PDB entry 5GPC | X-ray diffraction, 2.80 A resolution | chains C and E of the 6 polymer chains in the assembly

Chain C:
Name: Transcriptional regulator (TetR/AcrR family)
Organism: Bacillus halodurans
UniProtKB: Q9K8A4 (Q9K8A4_BACHD); residue numbers follow UniProt; this construct covers 2-195
Sequence (194 residues; each row starts with the number of its first residue):
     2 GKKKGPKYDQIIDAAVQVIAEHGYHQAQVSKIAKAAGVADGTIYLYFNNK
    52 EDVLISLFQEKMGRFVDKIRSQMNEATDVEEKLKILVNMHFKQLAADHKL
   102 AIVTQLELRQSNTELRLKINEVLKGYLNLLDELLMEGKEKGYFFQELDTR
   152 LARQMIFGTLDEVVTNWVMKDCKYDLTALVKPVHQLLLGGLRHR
Unresolved in the structure: 2-3, 194-195
From the paper describing this entry:
  - binding site for the 21-nt DNA strand (chain E): Gln29, Val30, Ala40, Gly42, Thr43, Tyr45, Tyr47
  - mutagenesis - G42Y, Y45A, Y45F: decreased binding to the 21-nt DNA strand (chain E)
  - mutagenesis - G42A: abolished expression
  - binding site for the 21-nt DNA strand: Tyr45

Chain E:
Molecule: 21-nt DNA strand
Sequence (21 nucleotides; numbered 1 to 21; the number before each row is that of its first residue):
     1 GATGAATGAATACTCATTCAT

Chain C / chain E interface:
Pairs across the interface - 12 pairs, chain C then chain E:
  Gln27(C) - DT11(E)  phosphate contact
  Gln29(C) - DT11(E)  hydrogen bond to the phosphate
  Gln29(C) - DA12(E)  phosphate contact
  Val30(C) - DA12(E)  hydrogen bond to the phosphate
  Asp41(C) - DC13(E)  base contact
  Gly42(C) - DT14(E)  base contact
  Tyr45(C) - DA12(E)  sugar contact
  Tyr45(C) - DC13(E)  hydrogen bond to the phosphate
  Tyr45(C) - DT14(E)  base contact
  Asn50(C) - DC13(E)  phosphate contact
  Lys51(C) - DA12(E)  salt bridge to the phosphate
  Lys51(C) - DC13(E)  hydrogen bond to the phosphate
Interface residues without a listed pair, chain C (10 interface residues in all): His26, Ala28
Interface residues without a listed pair, chain E (5 interface residues in all): DC15

Overview:
10 residues of chain C and 5 residues of chain E are in contact, with 4 hydrogen bonds and 1 salt bridge.
Among the polar pairs are Gln29(C)-DT11(E), Val30(C)-DA12(E) and Tyr45(C)-DC13(E). The paper reports a binding
site for the 21-nt DNA strand (chain E) at Gln29(C), Val30(C) and Ala40(C) among others; G42Y, Y45A and Y45F
of chain C reduce binding to the 21-nt DNA strand (chain E).
Chain C is Transcriptional regulator (TetR/AcrR family) (Bacillus halodurans) and chain E is a 21-nt DNA
strand; the structure, Structural analysis of fatty acid degradation regulator FadR from Bacillus halodurans,
was determined by X-ray diffraction (same publication as 5GP9 and 5GPA).
